PDB entry 8RBQ | electron microscopy, 3.32 A resolution | chains A and D of the 7 polymer chains in the assembly

Chain A:
Molecule: Ion-translocating oxidoreductase complex subunit A
Source organism: Azotobacter vinelandii DJ
Notes: EC 7.-.-.-
UniProtKB: C1DMA8 (C1DMA8_AZOVD); residues 1-190 here = UniProt positions 1-190
Sequence (190 residues; row label = number of the first residue in the row):
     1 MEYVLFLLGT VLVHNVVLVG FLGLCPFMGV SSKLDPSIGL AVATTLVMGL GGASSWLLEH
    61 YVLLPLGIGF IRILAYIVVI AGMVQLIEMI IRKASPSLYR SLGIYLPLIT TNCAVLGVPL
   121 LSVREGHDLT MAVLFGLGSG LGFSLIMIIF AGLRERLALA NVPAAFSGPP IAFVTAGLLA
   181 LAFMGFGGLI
Disordered / not traced: 1
Bound ions: 2Fe-2S cluster Fe: C25, C113 (shared with 2 residues of chain E)
Small-molecule neighbours:
  - 2Fe-2S cluster (FES): G23, L24, C25, P26, N112, C113
  - phosphatidylethanolamine (PTY): P163, A164, A165, F166

Chain D:
Molecule: Ion-translocating oxidoreductase complex subunit D
Source organism: Azotobacter vinelandii DJ
Notes: EC 7.-.-.-
UniProtKB: C1DMA5 (C1DMA5_AZOVD); residue numbers follow UniProt; this construct covers 1-366
Sequence (366 residues; row label = number of the first residue in the row):
     1 MSTISVAAGP FAHDRSSVNR IMLDVCLALT PATLFGLVMF GWPAINLWLV TCVSALAIEA
    61 ACLRLLGQPM RRLLDGSALL TGWLLAISLP PWAPWWIGVG GSLFAIGIGK QLYGGIGQNP
   121 FNPAMLARVA LLIAFPLQMT TWALPHPLFS SSAPGFFDSL AITFAGAPLA DGMTGATALG
   181 NLKTELTLNR TAQEILEGGF STISALFGST PGSLGETSEL LLLVGGVWLV LRRIIHWEIP
   241 VAILASVFVM ATLAYLINPE RYAGGLYQLT SGGLILCAFF IATDPVTSPI SRVGRLIFGV
   301 GCGVLIYVIR TWGSFPEAAA FAVLFMNALT PLIDRYWRPR AYGRNVRGKP LVAAKWTSQV
   361 KEVDKV
Disordered / not traced: 1-4, 169-212, 354-366
Small-molecule neighbours:
  - FMN (flavin mononucleotide): L132, I133, P136, F315
  - phosphatidylethanolamine (PTY), molecule 1: C62, L65, L66, L103, G107, I108, Q111, L112
  - phosphatidylethanolamine (PTY), molecule 2: L223, V227, V230, L231, W237, V241, L244, F248, L269, T270, F279
  - riboflavin (RBF): I21, M22, V25, S77, L80, T81, L84, K110, G115, I116, G117, N119, N122, P123, A124, I235, F280, I281, T283, D284, P285, V286

Chain A / chain D interface:
Residue-residue contacts (40):
  L34(A) with R335(D); Y336(D)
  I148(A) with L332(D)
  I149(A) with A328(D); L329(D), hydrophobic
  L153(A) with P120(D), hydrophobic; P331(D), hydrophobic
  E155(A) with R335(D), salt bridge
  R156(A) with P331(D); D334(D), salt bridge
  L157(A) with Y113(D), hydrophobic
  A160(A) with Q118(D)
  N161(A) with Y113(D); G114(D); Q118(D)
  V162(A) with Y113(D)
  P163(A) with L112(D)
  F166(A) with L112(D), hydrophobic
  I171(A) with L112(D), hydrophobic; Y113(D), hydrophobic
  V174(A) with L112(D), hydrophobic; Y113(D)
  T175(A) with Y113(D), hydrogen bond
  L178(A) with Y113(D); F121(D), hydrophobic; L126(D), hydrophobic
  L179(A) with A328(D), hydrophobic
  L181(A) with V129(D), hydrophobic
  A182(A) with L324(D), hydrophobic
  F183(A) with F325(D), hydrophobic
  M184(A) with F315(D)
  G185(A) with I309(D); F315(D); F321(D)
  F186(A) with L305(D), hydrophobic; F325(D), hydrophobic
  G187(A) with S314(D)
  L189(A) with V308(D), hydrophobic; W312(D); G313(D)
Interface residues without a listed pair, chain A (28 interface residues in all): L12, G152, G188
Interface residues without a listed pair, chain D (32 interface residues in all): L66, F104, I108, A130, I133, V286, T330

Overview:
The interface between chain A and chain D involves 28 residues on one side and 32 on the other; the contacts
include 1 hydrogen bond and 2 salt bridges. Among the polar pairs are E155(A)-R335(D), R156(A)-D334(D) and
T175(A)-Y113(D).
Here chain A is Ion-translocating oxidoreductase complex subunit A and chain D is Ion-translocating
oxidoreductase complex subunit D, both from Azotobacter vinelandii DJ. Entry 8RBQ (Cryo-EM structure of the
NADH:ferredoxin oxidoreductase RNF from Azotobacter vinelandii, dithionite reduced) was determined by electron
microscopy, deposited together with 8RB8, 8RB9, 8RBM and 8AHX.
